Entry 9NHH (electron microscopy, 3.00 A resolution); this record covers chains D and E of the 8 polymer chains in the assembly.

[Chain D]
Molecule: AMC016v4.2 transmembrane protein gp41
Source organism: Human immunodeficiency virus 1
Sequence (153 residues; row label = number of the first residue in the row):
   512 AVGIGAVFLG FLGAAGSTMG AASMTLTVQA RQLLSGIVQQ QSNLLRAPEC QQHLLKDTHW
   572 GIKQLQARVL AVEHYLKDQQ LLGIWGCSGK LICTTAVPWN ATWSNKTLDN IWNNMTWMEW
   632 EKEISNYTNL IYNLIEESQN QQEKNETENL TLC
Disordered / not traced: 512-520, 548-571
Cystine bridges: Cys-598/Cys-604
Glycans and other covalent adducts: N-acetylglucosamine (NAG) linked to Asn-611, Asn-616, Asn-625, Asn-637

[Chain E]
Molecule: AMC016v4.2 envelope glycoprotein gp120
Source organism: Human immunodeficiency virus 1
Sequence (480 residues; row label = number of the first residue in the row; note: 21 numbers in that range are skipped by the numbering (no residue carries them; nothing is unmodelled there); a row labelled like 135A-135V holds insertion residues (135A, then the next letters in order)):
    30 AEEELWVTVY YGVPVWKEAT TTLFCASDAK AYDTEVHNVW ATHCCVPTDP SPQEVVLENV
    90 TENFNMWKNN MVEQMHEDII SLWDQSLKPC VKLTPLCVTL NCTDLG
135A-135V NATDAINRNTTDAPNSTLRTME
   150 EKGEIKNCSF NITTSVRDKM QKEYATFYKL DIVPIDNDNN SYRLINCNTS VITQACPKVS
   210 FEPIPIHYCA PAGFAILKCN NKTFNGTGPC TNVSTVQCTH GIRPVVSTQL LLNGSLAEEE
   270 IVIRSENFTD NGKTIIVQLN ESVEINCTRP NNNTRKSIHI
   312 GPGRAFYTTG QI
  323A I
   324 GNIRQAHCNI SRAKWNNTLH KIVKKLREQF R
   356 NKTIVFKQSS GGDPEIVMHS FNCGGEFFYC NSTQLFNSTW YGNESS
   406 DNPGVEGNIT LPCRIKQIIN LWQEVGKAMY APPIGGQIRC SSNITGLLLT RDGGNNNITT
   466 EIFRPGGGDM RDNWRSELYK YKVVKIEPLG VAPTKCKRRV VQ
Disordered / not traced: 58-66, 78-81, 135A-135V, 406-412, 506-507
Cystine bridges: Cys-54/Cys-73, Cys-119/Cys-205, Cys-126/Cys-196, Cys-131/Cys-157, Cys-218/Cys-247, Cys-228/Cys-239, Cys-296/Cys-331, Cys-378/Cys-445, Cys-385/Cys-418
Glycans and other covalent adducts: N-acetylglucosamine (NAG) linked to Asn-88, Asn-130, Asn-156, Asn-160, Asn-197, Asn-230, Asn-234, Asn-262, Asn-276, Asn-289, Asn-295, Asn-301, Asn-332, Asn-339, Asn-386, Asn-392, Asn-398, Asn-413, Asn-448

[How chain D and chain E interact]
Residue-residue contacts (98):
  Gly-521(D) / Val-84(E)
  Phe-522(D) / Val-84(E)
  Phe-522(D) / Ala-224(E)  hydrophobic
  Phe-522(D) / Thr-244(E)
  Phe-522(D) / Ile-491(E)  hydrophobic
  Leu-523(D) / Pro-43(E)  hydrophobic
  Leu-523(D) / Trp-45(E)  hydrophobic
  Leu-523(D) / Leu-86(E)
  Leu-523(D) / Thr-244(E)
  Leu-523(D) / Ile-491(E)  hydrophobic
  Ala-526(D) / Pro-43(E)
  Ala-526(D) / Trp-45(E)  hydrophobic
  Ala-526(D) / Val-89(E)
  Gly-527(D) / Glu-87(E)
  Gly-527(D) / Asn-88(E)
  Gly-527(D) / Val-89(E)
  Met-530(D) / Ala-497(E)  hydrophobic
  Leu-537(D) / Tyr-40(E)
  Leu-537(D) / Gly-41(E)
  Leu-537(D) / Val-42(E)
  Gln-540(D) / Gly-41(E)  hydrogen bond (side chain-backbone)
  Gln-540(D) / Pro-43(E)
  Gln-543(D) / Ala-221(E)
  Gln-543(D) / Gly-222(E)
  Leu-544(D) / Tyr-40(E)
  Leu-544(D) / Ala-221(E)
  Leu-544(D) / Gly-222(E)
  Leu-544(D) / Pro-493(E)  hydrophobic
  Leu-545(D) / Ala-221(E)
  Gly-547(D) / Ala-221(E)
  Gly-547(D) / Gln-246(E)  hydrogen bond (backbone-side chain)
  Lys-574(D) / Thr-51(E)
  Gln-575(D) / Thr-51(E)
  Gln-575(D) / Leu-52(E)  hydrogen bond (side chain-backbone)
  Gln-575(D) / Phe-53(E)
  Ala-582(D) / Ala-221(E)
  His-585(D) / Lys-490(E)
  Tyr-586(D) / Tyr-40(E)
  Asp-589(D) / Pro-493(E)
  Asp-589(D) / Leu-494(E)
  Gln-590(D) / Tyr-40(E)
  Leu-592(D) / Leu-494(E)  hydrophobic
  Leu-593(D) / Val-38(E)  hydrophobic
  Leu-593(D) / Leu-494(E)  hydrophobic
  Trp-596(D) / Val-38(E)  hydrophobic
  Trp-596(D) / Arg-503(E)  hydrogen bond (backbone-side chain)
  Cys-598(D) / Arg-503(E)
  Leu-602(D) / Val-38(E)
  Leu-602(D) / Tyr-39(E)
  Leu-602(D) / Tyr-40(E)  hydrogen bond (backbone-backbone)
  Ile-603(D) / Thr-37(E)
  Ile-603(D) / Val-38(E)
  Ile-603(D) / Tyr-39(E)  hydrophobic
  Cys-604(D) / Thr-37(E)
  Cys-604(D) / Val-38(E)  hydrogen bond (backbone-backbone)
  Cys-604(D) / Arg-503(E)
  Thr-605(D) / Thr-37(E)
  Thr-605(D) / Cys-501(E)
  Thr-605(D) / Arg-503(E)  hydrogen bond (backbone-side chain)
  Thr-606(D) / Trp-35(E)
  Thr-606(D) / Val-36(E)  hydrogen bond (side chain-backbone)
  Thr-606(D) / Lys-502(E)
  Thr-606(D) / Arg-503(E)  hydrogen bond (backbone-backbone)
  Ala-607(D) / Trp-35(E)
  Ala-607(D) / Arg-503(E)
  Val-608(D) / Trp-35(E)
  Val-608(D) / Val-36(E)  hydrogen bond (backbone-backbone)
  Pro-609(D) / Leu-34(E)
  Pro-609(D) / Trp-35(E)
  Trp-610(D) / Leu-34(E)  hydrogen bond (backbone-backbone)
  Trp-610(D) / Val-36(E)  hydrophobic
  Trp-610(D) / Pro-498(E)  hydrophobic
  Leu-619(D) / Leu-34(E)  hydrophobic
  Leu-619(D) / Pro-498(E)
  Ile-622(D) / Pro-498(E)  hydrophobic
  Trp-623(D) / Tyr-39(E)
  Trp-623(D) / Ala-497(E)  hydrophobic
  Trp-623(D) / Pro-498(E)  hydrogen bond (side chain-backbone)
  Trp-628(D) / Tyr-39(E)  hydrophobic
  Trp-628(D) / Val-42(E)  hydrophobic
  Trp-628(D) / Pro-43(E)
  Trp-628(D) / Val-44(E)  hydrophobic
  Trp-628(D) / Val-496(E)
  Trp-628(D) / Ala-497(E)  hydrophobic
  Met-629(D) / Val-44(E)  hydrophobic
  Met-629(D) / Trp-45(E)
  Trp-631(D) / Val-496(E)  hydrogen bond (side chain-backbone)
  Trp-631(D) / Ala-497(E)
  Trp-631(D) / Pro-498(E)
  Glu-632(D) / Gly-495(E)
  Glu-632(D) / Val-496(E)
  Ile-635(D) / Val-496(E)  hydrophobic
  Ile-642(D) / Val-36(E)  hydrophobic
  Ile-646(D) / Val-36(E)  hydrophobic
  Ile-646(D) / Val-38(E)  hydrophobic
  Gln-650(D) / Arg-503(E)  hydrogen bond
  Gln-653(D) / Arg-503(E)  hydrogen bond
  Gln-653(D) / Val-505(E)
Also at the interface, not in a pair above, chain D (56 interface residues in all): Gly-524, Ala-525, Ala-533, Ser-534, Ala-541, Ser-546, Ala-578, Gly-597, Lys-601, Trp-614, Tyr-643, Glu-657
Also at the interface, not in a pair above, chain E (41 interface residues in all): Ala-219, Pro-220, Thr-499, Lys-500

[Summary]
The interface between chain D and chain E involves 56 residues on one side and 41 on the other, with 15
hydrogen bonds. Polar pairs include Gln-540(D)/Gly-41(E), Gly-547(D)/Gln-246(E) and Gln-575(D)/Leu-52(E).
Covalently linked N-acetylglucosamine: at Asn-611(D), Asn-616(D), Asn-625(D) and Asn-637(D).
Here chain D is AMC016v4.2 transmembrane protein gp41 and chain E is AMC016v4.2 envelope glycoprotein gp120,
both from Human immunodeficiency virus 1. Entry 9NHH (AMC016 v4.2 in complex with pAb Base-A isolated from
animal RQk18 at week 43) was determined by electron microscopy, deposited together with 9NHI, 9NHJ, 9NHK,
9NHL, 9NHM, 9NHN, 9NHO and 9NI9.
